7FJN - chains A and I of the 7 polymer chains in the assembly; structure by electron microscopy, 3.25 A resolution.

== Chain A ==
Protein: Spike glycoprotein, Envelope glycoprotein
Organism: Severe acute respiratory syndrome coronavirus 2
UniProtKB: chimeric construct of P0DTC2, M1E1E4: residues 16-1208 from P0DTC2 (SPIKE_SARS2) positions 16-1208 (same numbers); residues 1211-1238 from M1E1E4 positions 1-28 (UniProt number = residue number - 1210)
Sequence (1280 residues; each row starts with the number of its first residue; note: 3 numbers in that range are skipped by the numbering (no residue carries them; nothing is unmodelled there)):
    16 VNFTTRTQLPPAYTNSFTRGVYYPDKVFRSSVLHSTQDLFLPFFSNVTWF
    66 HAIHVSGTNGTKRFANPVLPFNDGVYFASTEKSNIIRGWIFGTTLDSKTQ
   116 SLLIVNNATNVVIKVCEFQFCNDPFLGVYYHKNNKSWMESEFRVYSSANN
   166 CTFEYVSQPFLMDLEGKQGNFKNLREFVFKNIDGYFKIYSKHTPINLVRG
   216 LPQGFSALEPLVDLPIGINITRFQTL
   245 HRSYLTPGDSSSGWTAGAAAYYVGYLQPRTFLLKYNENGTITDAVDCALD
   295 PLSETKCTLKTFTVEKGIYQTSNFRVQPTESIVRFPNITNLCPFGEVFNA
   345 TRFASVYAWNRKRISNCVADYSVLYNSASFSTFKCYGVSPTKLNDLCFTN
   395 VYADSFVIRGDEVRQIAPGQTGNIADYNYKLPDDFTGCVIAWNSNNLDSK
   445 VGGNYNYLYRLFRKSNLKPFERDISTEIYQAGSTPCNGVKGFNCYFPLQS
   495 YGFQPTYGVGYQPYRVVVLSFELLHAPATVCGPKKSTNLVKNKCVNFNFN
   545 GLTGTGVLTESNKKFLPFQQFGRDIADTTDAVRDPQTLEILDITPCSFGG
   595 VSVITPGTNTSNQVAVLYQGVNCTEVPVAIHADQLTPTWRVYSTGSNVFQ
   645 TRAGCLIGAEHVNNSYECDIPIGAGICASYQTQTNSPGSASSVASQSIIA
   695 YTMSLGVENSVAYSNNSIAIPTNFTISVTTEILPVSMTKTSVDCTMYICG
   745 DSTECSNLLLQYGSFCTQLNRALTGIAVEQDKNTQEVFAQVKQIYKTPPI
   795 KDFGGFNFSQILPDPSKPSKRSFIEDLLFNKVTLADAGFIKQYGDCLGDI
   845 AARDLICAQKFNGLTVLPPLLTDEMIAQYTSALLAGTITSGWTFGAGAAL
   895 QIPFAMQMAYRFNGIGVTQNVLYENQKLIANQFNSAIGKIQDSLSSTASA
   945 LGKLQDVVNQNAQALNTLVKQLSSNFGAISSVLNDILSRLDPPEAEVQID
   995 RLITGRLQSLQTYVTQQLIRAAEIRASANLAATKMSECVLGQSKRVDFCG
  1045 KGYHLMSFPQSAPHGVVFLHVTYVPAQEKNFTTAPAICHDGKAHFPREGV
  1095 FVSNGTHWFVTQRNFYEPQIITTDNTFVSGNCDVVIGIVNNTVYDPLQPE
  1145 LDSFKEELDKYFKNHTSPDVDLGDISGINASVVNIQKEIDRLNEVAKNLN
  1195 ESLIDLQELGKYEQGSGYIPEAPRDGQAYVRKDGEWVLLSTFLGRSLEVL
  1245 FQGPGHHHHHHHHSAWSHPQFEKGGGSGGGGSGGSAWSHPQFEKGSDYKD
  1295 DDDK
Unresolved in the structure: 16-26, 67-80, 144-164, 173-185, 245-262, 621-640, 677-688, 812, 828-853, 1148-1298
Disulfide bonds: Cys336-Cys361, Cys379-Cys432, Cys391-Cys525, Cys480-Cys488, Cys617-Cys649, Cys1082-Cys1126
Covalent attachments: N-acetylglucosamine (NAG) linked to Asn282, Asn616, Asn657, Asn709, Asn717, Asn801, Asn1074, Asn1134
Construct notes: variant Phe18 (Leu in P0DTC2), Ala80 (Asp in P0DTC2), Gly215 (Asp in P0DTC2), Asn417 (Lys in P0DTC2), Lys484 (Glu in P0DTC2), Tyr501 (Asn in P0DTC2), Gly614 (Asp in P0DTC2), Val701 (Ala in P0DTC2); engineered mutation Thr305 (Ser in P0DTC2), Gly682 (Arg in P0DTC2), Ser683 (Arg in P0DTC2), Ser685 (Arg in P0DTC2), Pro986 (Lys in P0DTC2), Pro987 (Val in P0DTC2); linker (1209-1210); expression tag (1239-1298)
Swiss-Prot annotation at these positions:
  - region: Asn280 to Cys301 (Putative superantigen), Arg403 to Asp405 (Integrin-binding motif), Asn448 to Phe456 (Immunodominant HLA epitope recognized by the CD8+), Pro681, Ala684 (Putative superantigen), Ser816 to Tyr837 (Fusion peptide 1), Lys835 to Phe855 (Fusion peptide 2), Asp1163 to Glu1202 (Heptad repeat 2)
  - site: Arg815, Ser816 (Cleavage)
  - glycosylation: Asn17 (N-linked (GlcNAc...) (complex) asparagine), Asn61 (N-linked (GlcNAc...) (hybrid) asparagine), Asn74 (N-linked (GlcNAc...) (complex) asparagine), Asn122 (N-linked (GlcNAc...) (hybrid) asparagine), Asn149 (N-linked (GlcNAc...) (complex) asparagine), Asn165 (N-linked (GlcNAc...) (complex) asparagine), Asn234 (N-linked (GlcNAc...) (high mannose) asparagine), Asn282 (N-linked (GlcNAc...) (complex) asparagine), Thr323 (O-linked (GalNAc) threonine), Ser325 (O-linked (HexNAc...) serine), Asn331 (N-linked (GlcNAc...) (complex) asparagine), Asn343 (N-linked (GlcNAc...) (complex) asparagine), Asn603 (N-linked (GlcNAc...) (hybrid) asparagine), Asn616 (N-linked (GlcNAc...) (complex) asparagine), Asn657 (N-linked (GlcNAc...) (complex) asparagine), Thr676 (O-linked (GlcNAc...) threonine), Thr678 (O-linked (GlcNAc...) threonine), Asn709 (N-linked (GlcNAc...) (high mannose) asparagine), Asn717 (N-linked (GlcNAc...) (hybrid) asparagine), Asn801 (N-linked (GlcNAc...) (hybrid) asparagine) and 6 more in UniProt

== Chain I ==
Protein: T6 heavy chain
Organism: Homo sapiens
Sequence (117 residues; numbered 1 to 117; the number before each row is that of its first residue):
     1 QVQLQQPGTELVNPGASLKMSCKTSGYRFTSYIIHWVKQTPGQGLEWIGA
    51 IFPENDDTSYSQKFKGKATLTTDTSSSTAYMQLSSLTSEDSAVYYCARDG
   101 ENVLDYWGQGTSVTVSS
Unresolved in the structure: 1-10
Disulfide bonds: Cys22-Cys96

== Chain A / chain I interface ==
Contacting residue pairs (20):
  Leu455(A) - Asn55(I)
  Phe456(A) - Glu54(I)
  Tyr473(A) - Tyr32(I)  hydrogen bond
  Tyr473(A) - Phe52(I)  hydrophobic
  Ala475(A) - Tyr32(I)
  Ala475(A) - Ile33(I)
  Ala475(A) - Phe52(I)  hydrophobic
  Gly476(A) - Ile33(I)
  Ser477(A) - Ile33(I)
  Ser477(A) - Asp99(I)  hydrogen bond
  Ser477(A) - Gly100(I)
  Phe486(A) - Ser59(I)
  Phe486(A) - Tyr60(I)
  Phe486(A) - Lys65(I)
  Asn487(A) - Ile33(I)
  Asn487(A) - Phe52(I)
  Asn487(A) - Asp57(I)  hydrogen bond (backbone-side chain)
  Tyr489(A) - Asp56(I)
  Tyr489(A) - Asp57(I)  hydrogen bond
  Gln493(A) - Asn55(I)
Other interface residues (no listed pair), chain A (11 interface residues in all): Tyr421
Other interface residues (no listed pair), chain I (14 interface residues in all): Thr58, Glu101

== Summary ==
11 residues of chain A and 14 residues of chain I are in contact; the contacts include 4 hydrogen bonds. Polar
contacts include Tyr473(A)-Tyr32(I), Ser477(A)-Asp99(I) and Asn487(A)-Asp57(I). Covalently linked
N-acetylglucosamine: at Asn282(A), Asn616(A), Asn657(A), Asn709(A), Asn717(A) and Asn801(A) and 2 more.
Here chain A is Spike glycoprotein, Envelope glycoprotein (Severe acute respiratory syndrome coronavirus 2)
and chain I is T6 heavy chain (Homo sapiens). Entry 7FJN (Cryo-EM structure of South African (B.1.351)
SARS-CoV-2 spike glycoprotein in complex with two T6 Fab) was determined by electron microscopy, deposited
together with 7FJS and 7FJO.
